Entry 1C97 (X-ray diffraction, 1.98 A resolution); this record covers chain A.

== Chain A ==
Molecule: Mitochondrial aconitase
From: Bos taurus
Notes: EC 4.2.1.3
UniProt: P20004 (ACON_BOVIN); aligned to UniProt positions 29-781 over residues 2-754 (the alignment contains insertions or deletions, so no single offset holds)
Chain sequence (753 residues; each row starts with the number of its first residue):
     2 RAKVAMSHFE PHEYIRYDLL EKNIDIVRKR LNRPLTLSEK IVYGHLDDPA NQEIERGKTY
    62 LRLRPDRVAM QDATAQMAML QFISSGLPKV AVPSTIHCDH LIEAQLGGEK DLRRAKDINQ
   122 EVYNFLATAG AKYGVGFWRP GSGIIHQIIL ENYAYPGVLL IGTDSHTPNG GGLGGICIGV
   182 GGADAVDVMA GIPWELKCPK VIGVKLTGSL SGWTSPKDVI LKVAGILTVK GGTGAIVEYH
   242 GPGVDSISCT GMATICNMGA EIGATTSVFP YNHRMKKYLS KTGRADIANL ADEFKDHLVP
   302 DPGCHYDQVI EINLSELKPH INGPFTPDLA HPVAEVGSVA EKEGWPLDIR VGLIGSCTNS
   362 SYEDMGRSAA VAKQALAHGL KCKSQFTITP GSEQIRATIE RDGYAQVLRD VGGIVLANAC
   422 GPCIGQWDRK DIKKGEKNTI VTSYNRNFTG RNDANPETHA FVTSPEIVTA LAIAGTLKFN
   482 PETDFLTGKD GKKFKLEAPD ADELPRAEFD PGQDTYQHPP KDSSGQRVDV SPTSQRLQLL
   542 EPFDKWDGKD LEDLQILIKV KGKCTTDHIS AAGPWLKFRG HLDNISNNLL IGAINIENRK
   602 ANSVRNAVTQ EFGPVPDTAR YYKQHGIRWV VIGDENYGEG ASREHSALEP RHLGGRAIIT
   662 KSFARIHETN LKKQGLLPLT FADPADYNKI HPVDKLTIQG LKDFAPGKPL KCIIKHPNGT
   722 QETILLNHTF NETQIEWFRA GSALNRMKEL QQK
Construct notes: conflict His13 (Asn41 in P20004), Asp26 (Asn54 in P20004), Pro303 (Ser331 in P20004), Val310 (Leu338 in P20004), Lys382 (Gln410 in P20004), Val408 (Ile436 in P20004), Arg528 (Glu556 in P20004), Lys550 (Arg578 in P20004), Ile597 (Val625 in P20004), Arg600 (Gly628 in P20004), Gln625 (Lys653 in P20004), Ser647 (Ala675 in P20004), Gln700 (Lys728 in P20004), Lys712 (Thr740 in P20004), Gln753 (Lys781 in P20004); engineered mutation Ala642 (Ser670 in P20004)
Swiss-Prot annotation at these positions:
  - binding site (substrate): Gln72, Asp165 to His167, Arg447, Arg452, Arg580, Ser643, Arg644
  - binding site ([4Fe-4S] cluster): Cys358, Cys421, Cys424
  - modified residue: Lys4 (N6-succinyllysine), Lys23 (N6-acetyllysine), Lys111 (N6-acetyllysine), Lys117 (N6-acetyllysine), Lys206 (N6-acetyllysine), Lys384 (N6-succinyllysine), Lys490 (N6-acetyllysine), Lys496 (N6-acetyllysine), Lys522 (N6-succinyllysine), Ser532 (Phosphoserine), Lys546 (N6-acetyllysine), Lys564 (N6-succinyllysine), Lys578 (N6-acetyllysine), Lys601 (N6-succinyllysine), Ser643 (Phosphoserine), Lys662 (N6-succinyllysine), Lys696 (N6-acetyllysine), Lys703 (N6-acetyllysine), Lys709 (N6-acetyllysine), Lys716 (N6-acetyllysine)
Metal / ion sites: 4Fe-4S cluster Fe: Cys358, Cys421, Cys424 (together with isocitric acid, oxygen atom)
Small-molecule neighbours:
  - isocitric acid / oxygen atom: Gln72, Ala74, Thr75, His101, Thr164, Asp165, Ser166, His167, Ile425, Arg447, Arg452, Arg580, Ala642, Ser643, Arg644
  - 4Fe-4S cluster (SF4): His101, Ile145, Ile146, His147, Asp165, His167, Ser357, Cys358, Cys421, Cys424, Ile425, Asn446, Arg452

== Summary ==
Chain A binds 4Fe-4S cluster and isocitric acid / oxygen atom. The 4Fe-4S cluster Fe site is built by Cys358,
Cys421 and Cys424. UniProt lists 9 substrate-binding residues and 3 [4Fe-4S] cluster-binding residues.
Chain A is Mitochondrial aconitase (Bos taurus); the structure, S642a:isocitrate complex of aconitase, was
determined by X-ray diffraction, deposited together with 1B0K, 1C96, 1B0J and 1B0M.
